PDB entry 8OWM | X-ray diffraction, 1.70 A resolution | chains C and E of the 6 polymer chains in the assembly

# Chain C (and E)
Protein: Glutamate dehydrogenase 2
Organism: Arabidopsis thaliana
Notes: EC 1.4.1.3; chain E of this document is another copy of the same molecule, construct and numbering; everything in this record applies to it too
Reference sequence: Q38946 (DHE2_ARATH); residue numbers follow UniProt; this construct covers 1-411
Amino-acid sequence (414 residues; numbered -2 to 411; the number before each row is that of its first residue; numbers below 1 keep their minus sign (Ser-2 is residue -2)):
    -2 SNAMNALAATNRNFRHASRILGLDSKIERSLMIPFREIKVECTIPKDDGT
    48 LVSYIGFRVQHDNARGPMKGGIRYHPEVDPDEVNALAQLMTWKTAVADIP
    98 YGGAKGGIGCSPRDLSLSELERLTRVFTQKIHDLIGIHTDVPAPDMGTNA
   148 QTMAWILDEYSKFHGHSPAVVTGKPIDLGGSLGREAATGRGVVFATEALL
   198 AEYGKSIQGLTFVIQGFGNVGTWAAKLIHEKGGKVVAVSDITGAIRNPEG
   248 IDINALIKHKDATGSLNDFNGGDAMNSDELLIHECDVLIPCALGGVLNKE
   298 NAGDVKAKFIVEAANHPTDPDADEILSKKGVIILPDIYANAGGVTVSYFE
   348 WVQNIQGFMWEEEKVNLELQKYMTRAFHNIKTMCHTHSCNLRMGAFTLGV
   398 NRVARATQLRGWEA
Not modelled in the structure: -2 (chain E: -2 to -1)
Construct notes: expression tag (-2 to 0)
Bound ions: Ca2+ site 1: Ser27, Ile30 (shared with 1 residue of chain D); Ca2+ site 2: Glu38 (shared with 2 residues of chain D); Na+: Asp44 (together with glycerol) (shared with Asp44(E) of chain E)
Small-molecule neighbours:
  - NAD (nicotinamide-adenine-dinucleotide): Arg70, Lys90, Asp142, Met143, Gly144, Arg181, Thr185, Gln212, Gly213, Phe214, Gly215, Asn216, Val217, Gly218, Ser236, Asp237, Ile238, Cys288, Ala289, Leu290, Ala310, Ala311, Asn312, Asn337, Gly340
  - 2,2-bis(oxidanyl)pentanedioic acid (U5C): Lys66, Gly67, Gly68, Met87, Lys90, Lys102, Ala140, Pro141, Asp142, Thr169, Arg181, Asn312, Asn337, Gly340, Val341, Ser344
UniProt features mapped onto this chain:
  - active site: Lys102

# Chain C / chain E interface
Contacting residue pairs - 7 pairs, chain C then chain E:
  Gln126(C) - Lys159(E)  hydrogen bond
  His129(C) - Lys159(E)
  Lys159(C) - Gln126(E)  hydrogen bond
  Lys159(C) - His129(E)
  Lys159(C) - Phe160(E)
  Phe160(C) - Lys159(E)
  Phe160(C) - Phe160(E)  hydrophobic
Other interface residues (no listed pair), chain C (5 interface residues in all): Glu156
Other interface residues (no listed pair), chain E (5 interface residues in all): Glu156

# In short
Chain C and chain E each contribute 5 residues to their interface; the contacts include 2 hydrogen bonds. The
hydrogen-bonded pair is Gln126(C)-Lys159(E). Chain C binds NAD and 2,2-bis(oxidanyl)pentanedioic acid. Curated
annotation (UniProt) lists active-site residue Lys102(C) on chain C.
Chain C and chain E are both Glutamate dehydrogenase 2 (Arabidopsis thaliana); the structure, Crystal
structure of glutamate dehydrogenase 2 from Arabidopsis thaliana binding Ca, NAD and 2,2-dihydroxyglutarate,
was determined by X-ray diffraction, deposited together with 8OWN.
